Entry 5C8D (X-ray diffraction, 2.80 A resolution); this record covers chains A and C of the 4 polymer chains in the assembly.

Chain A (and C):
Name: Light-dependent transcriptional regulator CarH
From: Thermus thermophilus (strain HB27 / ATCC BAA-163 / DSM 7039)
Notes: chain C of this document is another copy of the same molecule, construct and numbering; everything in this record applies to it too
UniProt: Q746J7 (Q746J7_THET2); residues 1-285 here = UniProt positions 1-285
Sequence (305 residues; row label = number of the first residue in the row; numbers below 1 keep their minus sign (Met-19 is residue -19)):
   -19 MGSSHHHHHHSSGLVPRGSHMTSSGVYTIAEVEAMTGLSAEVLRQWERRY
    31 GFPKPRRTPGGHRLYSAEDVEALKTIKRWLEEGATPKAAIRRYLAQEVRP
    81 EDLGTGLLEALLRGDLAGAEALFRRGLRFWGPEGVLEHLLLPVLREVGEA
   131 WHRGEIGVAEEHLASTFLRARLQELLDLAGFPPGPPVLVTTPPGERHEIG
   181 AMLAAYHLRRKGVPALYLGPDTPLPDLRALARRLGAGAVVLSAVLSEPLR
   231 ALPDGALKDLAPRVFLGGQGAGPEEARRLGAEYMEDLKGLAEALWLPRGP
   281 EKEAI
Unresolved in the structure: -19 to 47, 63-69, 76-77, 276-285 (chain C: -19 to 52, 276-285)
Construct notes: initiating methionine (-19); expression tag (-18 to 0)
Bound ions: cobalamin Co: His177 (together with 5'-deoxyadenosine)
Residues lining bound ligands:
  - 5'-deoxyadenosine (5AD): Trp131, Val138, Glu141, His142, His177
  - cobalamin (B12): Glu117, Leu121, Leu124, Arg125, Gly128, Glu129, Trp131, His132, Glu141, His142, Ser145, Arg149, Gly174, Glu175, Arg176, His177, Glu178, Ile179, Gly180, Leu183, Ala184, Val220, Leu221, Ser222, Val224, Leu225, Glu227, Leu246, Gly247, Gly248, Gln249, Met264, Glu265, Asp266, Leu267, Leu270
Reported in the primary citation:
  - mutagenesis - H142A, D201R: decreased binding to AdoCbl
  - mutagenesis - Y30A, H42A, W131A, E141A, H142A, R176D/D201R, R176E/D201R, D201R: decreased binding to DNA
  - mutagenesis - Q25A, W131F: unchanged binding to DNA
  - cobalamin coordination: His177
  - mutagenesis - R29A, R43A: abolished binding to DNA
  - mutagenesis - H132A: decreased binding to Cbl
  - mutagenesis - H132A: decreased binding to cobalamin

How chain A and chain C interact:
Residue-residue contacts (29):
  Glu100(A) - Arg108(C)  salt bridge
  Arg104(A) - Arg104(C)
  Arg104(A) - Arg108(C)
  Arg108(A) - Glu100(C)  salt bridge
  Arg108(A) - Glu154(C)  salt bridge
  Glu154(A) - Arg108(C)  salt bridge
  Asp157(A) - Arg190(C)  hydrogen bond (backbone-side chain)
  Leu158(A) - Pro112(C)  hydrophobic
  Leu158(A) - Leu158(C)  hydrophobic
  Leu158(A) - Ala159(C)
  Leu158(A) - Arg190(C)  hydrogen bond (backbone-side chain)
  Ala159(A) - Leu158(C)
  Ala159(A) - Ala159(C)  hydrophobic
  Ala159(A) - Arg190(C)  hydrogen bond (backbone-side chain)
  Gly160(A) - Gly160(C)
  Gly160(A) - Arg190(C)
  Phe161(A) - Arg190(C)  hydrogen bond (backbone-backbone)
  Pro162(A) - Lys191(C)
  Pro162(A) - Gly192(C)
  Pro163(A) - Lys191(C)
  Arg190(A) - Asp157(C)  hydrogen bond (side chain-backbone)
  Arg190(A) - Leu158(C)  hydrogen bond (side chain-backbone)
  Arg190(A) - Ala159(C)  hydrogen bond (side chain-backbone)
  Arg190(A) - Gly160(C)
  Arg190(A) - Phe161(C)  hydrogen bond (backbone-backbone)
  Lys191(A) - Pro162(C)
  Lys191(A) - Pro163(C)
  Gly192(A) - Pro162(C)
  Trp275(A) - Pro163(C)  hydrophobic
Also at the interface, not in a pair above, chain A (20 interface residues in all): Leu107, Pro112, Leu155, Tyr186, Arg189
Also at the interface, not in a pair above, chain C (19 interface residues in all): Leu107, Leu155, Tyr186, Arg189

Summary:
The interface between chain A and chain C involves 20 residues on one side and 19 on the other, with 8
hydrogen bonds and 4 salt bridges. Polar pairs include Glu100(A)-Arg108(C), Arg108(A)-Glu154(C) and
Asp157(A)-Arg190(C). From the paper: Y30A, H42A and W131A of chain A, among others, reduce binding to DNA;
cobalamin coordination by His177(A); 13 substitutions were tested in all.
Both chains are Light-dependent transcriptional regulator CarH (Thermus thermophilus (strain HB27 / ATCC
BAA-163 / DSM 7039)). Entry 5C8D (Crystal structure of full-length Thermus thermophilus CarH bound to
adenosylcobalamin (dark state)) was determined by X-ray diffraction, deposited together with 5C8A, 5C8E and
5C8F.
